8RIG - chains 4 and X of the 8 polymer chains in the assembly; structure by electron microscopy, 3.41 A resolution.

# Chain 4
Protein: DNA replication licensing factor MCM4
Source organism: Saccharomyces cerevisiae S288C
Notes: EC 3.6.4.12
UniProtKB: P30665 (MCM4_YEAST); residue numbers follow UniProt; this construct covers 1-933
Chain sequence (933 residues; numbered 1 to 933; the number before each row is that of its first residue):
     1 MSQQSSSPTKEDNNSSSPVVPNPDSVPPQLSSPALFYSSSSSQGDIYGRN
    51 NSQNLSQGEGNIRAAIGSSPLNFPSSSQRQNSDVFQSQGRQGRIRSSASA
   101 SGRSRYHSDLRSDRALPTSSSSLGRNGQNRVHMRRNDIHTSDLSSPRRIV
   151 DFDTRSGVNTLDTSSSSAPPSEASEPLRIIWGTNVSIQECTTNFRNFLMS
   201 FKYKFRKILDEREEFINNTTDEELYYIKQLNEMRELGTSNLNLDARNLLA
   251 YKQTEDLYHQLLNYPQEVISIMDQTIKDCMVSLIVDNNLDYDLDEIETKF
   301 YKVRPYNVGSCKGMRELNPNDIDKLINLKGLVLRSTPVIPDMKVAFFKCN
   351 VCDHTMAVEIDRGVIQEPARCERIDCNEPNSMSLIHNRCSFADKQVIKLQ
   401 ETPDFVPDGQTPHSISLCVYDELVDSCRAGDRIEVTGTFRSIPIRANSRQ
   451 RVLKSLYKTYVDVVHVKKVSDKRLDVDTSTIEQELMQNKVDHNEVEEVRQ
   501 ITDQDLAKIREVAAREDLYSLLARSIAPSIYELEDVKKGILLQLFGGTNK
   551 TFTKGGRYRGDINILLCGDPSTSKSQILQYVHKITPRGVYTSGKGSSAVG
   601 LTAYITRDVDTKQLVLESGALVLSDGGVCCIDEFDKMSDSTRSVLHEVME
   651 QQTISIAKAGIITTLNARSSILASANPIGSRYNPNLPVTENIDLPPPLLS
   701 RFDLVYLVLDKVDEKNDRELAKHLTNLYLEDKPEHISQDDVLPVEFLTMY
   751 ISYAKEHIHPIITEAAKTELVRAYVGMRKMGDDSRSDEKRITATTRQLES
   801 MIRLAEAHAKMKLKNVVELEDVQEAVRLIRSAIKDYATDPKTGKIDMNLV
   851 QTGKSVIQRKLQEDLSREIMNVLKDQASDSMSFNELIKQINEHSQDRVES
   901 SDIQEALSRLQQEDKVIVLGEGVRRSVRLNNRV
Disordered / not traced: 1-186, 199-214, 485-494, 734-739, 781-786, 854-933
Curated features (UniProtKB/Swiss-Prot):
  - motif: Ser700 to Asp703 (Arginine finger)
  - binding site (ATP): Gly568 to Ser575
  - modified residue (Phosphoserine): Ser52, Ser56, Ser69
  - mutagenesis: Lys574 (K574A: Loss of MCM2-7 complex helicase activity)
Ion coordination: Zn2+: Cys349, Cys352, Cys371, Cys376; Mg2+: Ser575 (together with ADP)
Small-molecule neighbours:
  - ADP (adenosine-5'-diphosphate): Ser529, Ile530, Tyr531, Leu533, Asp569, Pro570, Ser571, Thr572, Ser573, Lys574, Ser575, Gln576, Leu720, Leu724
  - ATP (adenosine-5'-triphosphate): Glu650, Pro697, Arg701, Thr795, Arg796, Glu799

# Chain X
Molecule: 19-nt DNA strand
Sequence (19 nucleotides; each row starts with the number of its first residue):
    18 CATGCATGCATGCATGCAT

# How chain 4 and chain X interact
Pairs across the interface (10):
  Ser597(4) - DC22(X)  hydrogen bond to the phosphate
  Val599(4) - DG21(X)  sugar contact
  Val599(4) - DC22(X)  phosphate contact
  Ala603(4) - DG21(X)  phosphate contact
  Tyr604(4) - DG21(X)  phosphate contact
  Ile605(4) - DT20(X)  phosphate contact
  Ile605(4) - DG21(X)  phosphate contact
  Lys658(4) - DG21(X)  salt bridge to the phosphate
  Ala659(4) - DA19(X)  phosphate contact
  Ala659(4) - DT20(X)  phosphate contact
Other interface residues (no listed pair), chain 4 (8 interface residues in all): Gly600

# Summary
Chain 4 and chain X form an interface of 8 and 4 residues respectively; the contacts include 1 hydrogen bond
and 1 salt bridge. Polar pairs include Ser597(4)-DC22(X) and Lys658(4)-DG21(X). Bound to chain 4: ADP and ATP.
Here chain 4 is DNA replication licensing factor MCM4 (Saccharomyces cerevisiae S288C) and chain X is a 19-nt
DNA strand. Entry 8RIG (Cryo-EM structure of an MCM helicase single hexamer loaded onto dsDNA) was determined
by electron microscopy (same publication as 9I3I and 8RIF).
